5VJX - chains B and a of the 6 polymer chains in the assembly; structure by X-ray diffraction, 2.69 A resolution.

== Chain B ==
Name: Circadian locomoter output cycles protein kaput
Source organism: Mus musculus
Notes: EC 2.3.1.48
Reference sequence: O08785 (CLOCK_MOUSE); residues 6-51 here correspond to UniProt positions 515-560 (UniProt number = residue number + 509)
Amino-acid sequence (51 residues; numbered 1 to 51; the number before each row is that of its first residue):
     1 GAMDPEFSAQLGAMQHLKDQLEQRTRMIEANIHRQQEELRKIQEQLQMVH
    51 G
Not modelled in the structure: 1-7, 47-51
Differences from the reference sequence: expression tag (1-5); conflict E6 (Gln515 in O08785)
Modified residues: Mse3, Mse48 (selenomethionine); Mse14, Mse27 (selenomethionine; parent Met)

== Chain a ==
Name: CLOCK-interacting pacemaker
Source organism: Mus musculus
Reference sequence: Q8R0W1 (CIPC_MOUSE); residues 2-64 here correspond to UniProt positions 352-414 (UniProt number = residue number + 350)
Amino-acid sequence (64 residues; each row starts with the number of its first residue):
     1 GNTLVVLHKSGLLEITLKTKELIRQNQATQAELDQLKEQTQMFIEATKSR
    51 APQAWAKLQASLTS
Not modelled in the structure: 1-3, 50-56, 62-64
Differences from the reference sequence: expression tag (1)
Modified residues: Mse42 (selenomethionine; parent Met)

== Interface between chain B and chain a ==
Residue-residue contacts - 13 pairs, chain B then chain a:
  A9(B) with V5(a), hydrophobic
  Q10(B) with V5(a)
  G12(B) with H8(a)
  A13(B) with L4(a), hydrophobic; H8(a)
  Mse14(B) with L4(a), hydrophobic
  H16(B) with H8(a); L13(a); E14(a)
  L17(B) with L17(a), hydrophobic
  Q20(B) with L17(a)
  R24(B) with E21(a), salt bridge; R24(a)
Interface residues without a listed pair, chain a (10 interface residues in all): K9, K18

== Overview ==
Chain B and chain a form an interface of 9 and 10 residues respectively, with 1 salt bridge. The salt-bridged
pair is R24(B)-E21(a).
Chain B is Circadian locomoter output cycles protein kaput and chain a is CLOCK-interacting pacemaker, both
from Mus musculus; the structure, Crystal structure of the CLOCK Transcription Domain Exon19 in Complex with a
Repressor, was determined by X-ray diffraction together with 5VJI from the same study.
